PDB entry 7OKN | electron microscopy, 3.34 A resolution | chains B and C of the 34 polymer chains in the assembly

== Chain B ==
Molecule: Type IV conjugative transfer system lipoprotein TraV
Source organism: Salmonella enterica
Reference sequence: A0A753A8N9 (A0A753A8N9_SALER); numbering as in UniProt (aligned over 1-204)
Sequence (204 residues; each row starts with the number of its first residue):
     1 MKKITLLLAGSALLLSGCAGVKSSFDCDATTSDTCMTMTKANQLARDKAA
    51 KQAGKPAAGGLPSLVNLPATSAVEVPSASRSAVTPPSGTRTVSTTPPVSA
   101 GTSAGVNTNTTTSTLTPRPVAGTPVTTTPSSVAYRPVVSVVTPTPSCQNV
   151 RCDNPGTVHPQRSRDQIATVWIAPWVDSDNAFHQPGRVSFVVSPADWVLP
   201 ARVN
Disordered / not traced: 1-16, 55-204
Reported in the primary citation:
  - self-association interface (contacts with another copy of this molecule); pairs are residue here / residue on that copy: C35-C27 (disulfide)
  - post-translational modification sites: C18 (citing earlier work)

== Chain C ==
Molecule: TraB
Source organism: Salmonella enterica
Sequence (461 residues; each row starts with the number of its first residue):
     1 MANVNKVVRRRQVALLIALVLGIGAGGAGTWMVSEMNLKKAPPAKAPKGE
    51 PAPDMTGVVNQSFDNKVQRSAIAEAQRLNKETQTEIKKLRTEMGLVSRDL
   101 KGSQDRIRELEDQNQLLQTQLEAGKNFDSLSAEPLPGALASQGKPAPAGN
   151 VPPPTSFWPAGGGQAPAAPVMTPIQRPGMMDSQEFSLPDTGPKKPRFPWI
   201 SSGSFVEAIVVEGADANASVTGDKNTAPMQLRLTGKVQMPNDEEFDLTGC
   251 FVTLEAWGDVSSERAIVRSRSISCKLGDDDIDQKIAGHVSFMGKNGIKGE
   301 VVMRNGQILLYAGGAGFLDGIGKGIEKASSTTVGVGATASMSAADIGQAG
   351 LGGGVSSAAKTLSDYYIKRAEQYHPVIPIGAGNEVTLVFQDGFQLETLEE
   401 ARAKAAARKKQNQPSASSTPAAMPGNTPDMLKQLQDFRVGDTVDPATGQV
   451 VTQWSHPQFEK
Disordered / not traced: 1-194, 328-358, 409-461
Cystine bridges: C250-C274

== How chain B and chain C interact ==
Residue-residue contacts (11; chain B residue first):
  D33(B) with K294(C), salt bridge
  C35(B) with M292(C)
  M36(B) with M292(C); G293(C)
  M38(B) with F205(C), hydrophobic; S290(C); T386(C); V388(C), hydrophobic
  T39(B) with F205(C)
  N42(B) with F205(C)
  R46(B) with D242(C), salt bridge
Also at the interface, not in a pair above, chain B (8 interface residues in all): T37

== Overview ==
The chain B/chain C interface involves 8 residues from each chain; the contacts include 2 salt bridges. Polar
pairs include D33(B)-K294(C) and R46(B)-D242(C). From the paper: a modification site at C18(B); a
self-association interface involving C35(B).
Chain B is Type IV conjugative transfer system lipoprotein TraV and chain C is TraB, both from Salmonella
enterica; the structure, Structure of the outer-membrane core complex (inner ring) from a conjugative type IV
secretion system, was determined by electron microscopy, deposited together with 7OKO.
